Entry 6AAL (X-ray diffraction, 2.60 A resolution); this record covers chains A and B.

Chain A (and B):
Molecule: Putative amino acid-binding periplasmic ABC transporter protein
From: Liberibacter asiaticus (strain psy62)
Notes: chain B of this document is another copy of the same molecule, construct and numbering; everything in this record applies to it too
UniProt: C6XGT2 (C6XGT2_LIBAP); residues 2-241 here correspond to UniProt positions 35-274 (UniProt number = residue number + 33)
Chain sequence (241 residues; numbered 1 to 241; the number before each row is that of its first residue):
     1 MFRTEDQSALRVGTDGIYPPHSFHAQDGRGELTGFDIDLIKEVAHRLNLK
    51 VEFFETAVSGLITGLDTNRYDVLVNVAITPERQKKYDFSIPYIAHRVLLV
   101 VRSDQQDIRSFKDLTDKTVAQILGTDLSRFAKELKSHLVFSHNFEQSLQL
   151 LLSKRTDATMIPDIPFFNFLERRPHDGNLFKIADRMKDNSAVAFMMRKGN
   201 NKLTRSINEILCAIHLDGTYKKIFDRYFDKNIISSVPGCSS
Disordered / not traced: 1-7
Sequence notes: initiating methionine (1)
Disulfides: Cys212-Cys239
Residues lining bound ligands: arginine (ARG): Ala77, Arg82, His95, Val97, Thr125, Asp126, Leu127, Ser190

How chain A and chain B interact:
Pairs across the interface (63; chain A residue first):
  Ala77(A) - Ser240(B)
  Ile78(A) - Ile90(B)  hydrophobic
  Ile78(A) - Cys239(B)  hydrogen bond (backbone-side chain)
  Ile78(A) - Ser240(B)  hydrogen bond (backbone-backbone)
  Thr79(A) - Ser240(B)
  Thr79(A) - Ser241(B)
  Pro80(A) - Glu209(B)
  Pro80(A) - Cys212(B)
  Pro80(A) - Leu216(B)  hydrophobic
  Pro80(A) - Ser240(B)
  Glu81(A) - Ser241(B)
  Gln83(A) - Asn208(B)
  Gln83(A) - Glu209(B)
  Gln83(A) - Cys212(B)
  Lys84(A) - Glu209(B)  salt bridge
  Tyr86(A) - Arg205(B)
  Asp87(A) - Arg205(B)  salt bridge
  Ile90(A) - Ile78(B)  hydrophobic
  Ile90(A) - Pro91(B)  hydrophobic
  Pro91(A) - Ile90(B)
  Asp188(A) - Gly238(B)  hydrogen bond (side chain-backbone)
  Asn189(A) - Pro237(B)
  Asn189(A) - Gly238(B)  hydrogen bond (side chain-backbone)
  Asn189(A) - Cys239(B)
  Ser190(A) - Gly238(B)
  Ser190(A) - Cys239(B)  hydrogen bond (side chain-backbone)
  Ser190(A) - Ser240(B)  hydrogen bond
  Ala191(A) - Pro237(B)  hydrophobic
  Ala191(A) - Gly238(B)  hydrogen bond (backbone-backbone)
  Lys198(A) - Arg205(B)
  Gly199(A) - Arg205(B)
  Asn201(A) - Asn201(B)  hydrogen bond
  Asn201(A) - Arg205(B)
  Lys202(A) - Lys198(B)
  Arg205(A) - Gln83(B)
  Arg205(A) - Asp87(B)  salt bridge
  Arg205(A) - Lys198(B)
  Arg205(A) - Asn201(B)
  Asn208(A) - Gln83(B)  hydrogen bond
  Glu209(A) - Pro80(B)
  Glu209(A) - Gln83(B)
  Glu209(A) - Lys84(B)  salt bridge
  Cys212(A) - Pro80(B)  hydrophobic
  Leu216(A) - Pro80(B)  hydrophobic
  Lys221(A) - Lys187(B)
  Pro237(A) - Ala94(B)  hydrophobic
  Pro237(A) - Asn189(B)
  Pro237(A) - Ala191(B)  hydrophobic
  Gly238(A) - Asp188(B)
  Gly238(A) - Asn189(B)  hydrogen bond (backbone-backbone)
  Gly238(A) - Ser190(B)
  Gly238(A) - Ala191(B)  hydrogen bond (backbone-backbone)
  Cys239(A) - Ile78(B)
  Cys239(A) - Asn189(B)
  Cys239(A) - Ser190(B)  hydrogen bond (backbone-side chain)
  Ser240(A) - Ala77(B)
  Ser240(A) - Ile78(B)  hydrogen bond (backbone-backbone)
  Ser240(A) - Thr79(B)  hydrogen bond (backbone-side chain)
  Ser240(A) - Pro80(B)
  Ser240(A) - Ser190(B)  hydrogen bond
  Ser241(A) - Thr79(B)  hydrogen bond (backbone-side chain)
  Ser241(A) - Arg129(B)  hydrogen bond (backbone-side chain)
  Ser241(A) - Glu133(B)  hydrogen bond
Interface residues without a listed pair, chain A (35 interface residues in all): Ala94, Asp126, Lys187, His215, Val236
Interface residues without a listed pair, chain B (34 interface residues in all): Tyr86, Gly199, Ala213, Lys221, Val236

Overview:
35 residues of chain A face 34 of chain B across their interface; the contacts include 18 hydrogen bonds and 4
salt bridges. Polar pairs include Lys84(A)-Glu209(B), Asp87(A)-Arg205(B) and Ile78(A)-Cys239(B). Ligands of
chain A: arginine.
Both chains are Putative amino acid-binding periplasmic ABC transporter protein (Liberibacter asiaticus
(strain psy62)). Entry 6AAL (Crystal Structure of putative amino acid binding periplasmic ABC transporter
protein from Candidatus Liberibacter asiaticus in ...) was determined by X-ray diffraction together with 6A80,
6A8S and 6AA1 from the same study.
